PDB entry 8EV9 | electron microscopy, 3.33 A resolution | chains C and D of the 4 polymer chains in the assembly

[Chain C]
Molecule: Cyclic nucleotide-gated cation channel alpha-3
Source organism: Homo sapiens
UniProt: Q16281 (CNGA3_HUMAN); residues 151-694 here = UniProt positions 151-694
Chain sequence (552 residues; each row starts with the number of its first residue):
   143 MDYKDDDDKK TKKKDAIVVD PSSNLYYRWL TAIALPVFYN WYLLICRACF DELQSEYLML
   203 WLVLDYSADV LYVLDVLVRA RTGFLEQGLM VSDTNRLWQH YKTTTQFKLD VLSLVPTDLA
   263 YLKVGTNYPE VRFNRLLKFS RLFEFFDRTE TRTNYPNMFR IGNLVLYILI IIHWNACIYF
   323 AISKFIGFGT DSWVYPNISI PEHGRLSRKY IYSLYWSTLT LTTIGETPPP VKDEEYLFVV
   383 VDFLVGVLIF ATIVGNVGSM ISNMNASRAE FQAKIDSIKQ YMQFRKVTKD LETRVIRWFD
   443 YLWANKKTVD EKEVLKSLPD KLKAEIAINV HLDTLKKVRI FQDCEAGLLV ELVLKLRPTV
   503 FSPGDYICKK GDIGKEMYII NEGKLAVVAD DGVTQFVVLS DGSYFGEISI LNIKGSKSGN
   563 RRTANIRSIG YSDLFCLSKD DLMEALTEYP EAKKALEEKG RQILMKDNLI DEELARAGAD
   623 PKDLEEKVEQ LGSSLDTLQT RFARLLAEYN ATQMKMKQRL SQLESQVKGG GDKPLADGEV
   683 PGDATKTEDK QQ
Not modelled in the structure: 143-157, 610-694
Sequence notes: initiating methionine (143); expression tag (144-150)
Covalent attachments: N-acetylglucosamine (NAG) linked to Asn339
Residues lining bound ligands: cyclic guanosine monophosphate (PCG): Cys510, Val539, Leu541, Phe547, Gly548, Glu549, Ile550, Ser551, Arg563, Arg564, Thr565, Ala566, Ile568, Asp609
UniProt features mapped onto this chain:
  - region: Thr365 to Glu368 (Selectivity filter)
  - binding site (3',5'-cyclic GMP): Gly548, Glu549, Ser551, Arg564, Thr565, Asp609
  - site (Central gate): Phe392, Val396
  - glycosylation: Asn339 (N-linked (GalNAc...) asparagine)
  - natural variant: Asp162 (D162V: In ACHM2), Pro163 (P163L: In ACHM2), Trp171 (W171C: In ACHM2), Tyr181 (Y181C: In ACHM2), Asn182 (N182Y: In ACHM2), Leu186 (L186F: In ACHM2), Cys191 (C191Y: In ACHM2), Glu194 (E194K: In ACHM2), Arg223 (R223Q: In ACHM2; R223W: In ACHM2), Thr224 (T224I: Found in patients with cone-rod dystrophy; T224R: In ACHM2), Glu228 (E228K: In ACHM2; uncertain significance), Phe249 (F249S: In ACHM2), 46 further natural variant entries in UniProt

[Chain D]
Molecule: Cyclic nucleotide-gated cation channel beta-3
Source organism: Homo sapiens
UniProt: Q9NQW8 (CNGB3_HUMAN); residue numbers follow UniProt; this construct covers 79-809
Chain sequence (740 residues; numbered 70 to 809; the number before each row is that of its first residue):
    70 MDYKDDDDKS GDLTTNPDPQ NAAEPTGTVP EQKEMDPGKE GPNSPQNKPP AAPVINEYAD
   130 AQLHNLVKRM RQRTALYKKK LVEGDLSSPE ASPQTAKPTA VPPVKESDDK PTEHYYRLLW
   190 FKVKKMPLTE YLKRIKLPNS IDSYTDRLYL LWLLLVTLAY NWNCCFIPLR LVFPYQTADN
   250 IHYWLIADII CDIIYLYDML FIQPRLQFVR GGDIIVDSNE LRKHYRTSTK FQLDVASIIP
   310 FDICYLFFGF NPMFRANRML KYTSFFEFNH HLESIMDKAY IYRVIRTTGY LLFILHINAC
   370 VYYWASNYEG IGTTRWVYDG EGNEYLRCYY WAVRTLITIG GLPEPQTLFE IVFQLLNFFS
   430 GVFVFSSLIG QMRDVIGAAT ANQNYFRACM DDTIAYMNNY SIPKLVQKRV RTWYEYTWDS
   490 QRMLDESDLL KTLPTTVQLA LAIDVNFSII SKVDLFKGCD TQMIYDMLLR LKSVLYLPGD
   550 FVCKKGEIGK EMYIIKHGEV QVLGGPDGTK VLVTLKAGSV FGEISLLAAG GGNRRTANVV
   610 AHGFANLLTL DKKTLQEILV HYPDSERILM KKARVLLKQK AKTAEATPPR KDLALLFPPK
   670 EETPKLFKTL LGGTGKASLA RLLKLKREQA AQKKENSEGG EEEGKENEDK QKENEDKQKE
   730 NEDKGKENED KDKGREPEEK PLDRPECTAS PIAVEEEPHS VRRTVLPRGT SRQSLIISMA
   790 PSAEGGEEVL TIEVKEKAKQ
Not modelled in the structure: 70-205, 574-576, 647-809
Sequence notes: initiating methionine (70); expression tag (71-78)
Residues lining bound ligands: cyclic guanosine monophosphate (PCG): Cys552, Val571, Leu581, Val582, Phe590, Gly591, Glu592, Ile593, Ser594, Arg603, Arg604, Thr605, Ala606, Val608
UniProt features mapped onto this chain:
  - region: Thr407 to Gly410 (Selectivity filter)
  - binding site (3',5'-cyclic GMP): Gly591, Glu592, Arg604, Thr605
  - site: Phe434 (Central gate), Ile438 (Central gate), Arg442 (Occludes the pore below the central gate)
  - natural variant: Gly107 (G107R: In ACHM3; uncertain significance), Lys148 (K148E: In ACHM3), Ser156 (S156F: In ACHM3), Glu199 (E199K: In ACHM3; uncertain significance), Pro309 (P309L: In ACHM3), Arg403 (R403Q: Found in macular degeneration; uncertain significance), Ser435 (S435F: In ACHM3), Met466 (M466T: In ACHM3; uncertain significance), Tyr469 (Y469D: In STGD1), Asp494 (D494N: In ACHM3; uncertain significance), Asp513 (D513Y: In ACHM3; uncertain significance), Phe525 (F525N: In ACHM3), 4 further natural variant entries in UniProt

[Chain C / chain D interface]
Residue-residue contacts (83):
  Leu306(C) - Phe432(D)  hydrophobic
  Val307(C) - Phe432(D)  hydrophobic
  Ile310(C) - Phe428(D)  hydrophobic
  Ile310(C) - Phe432(D)  hydrophobic
  Leu311(C) - Phe428(D)  hydrophobic
  Ile314(C) - Phe428(D)  hydrophobic
  Glu344(C) - Gln415(D)
  Arg347(C) - Leu417(D)
  Ser349(C) - Leu417(D)
  Arg350(C) - Gln415(D)  hydrogen bond (side chain-backbone)
  Arg350(C) - Leu417(D)
  Arg350(C) - Ile420(D)
  Ile353(C) - Leu417(D)  hydrophobic
  Ile353(C) - Ile420(D)  hydrophobic
  Ile353(C) - Val421(D)  hydrophobic
  Leu356(C) - Leu424(D)
  Tyr357(C) - Pro414(D)
  Tyr357(C) - Ile420(D)  hydrophobic
  Tyr357(C) - Gln423(D)
  Thr360(C) - Leu424(D)
  Leu361(C) - Phe427(D)  hydrophobic
  Thr364(C) - Val431(D)
  Ile366(C) - Phe427(D)  hydrophobic
  Glu368(C) - Ile408(D)
  Glu368(C) - Gly409(D)
  Glu368(C) - Gly410(D)  hydrogen bond (side chain-backbone)
  Phe392(C) - Val431(D)  hydrophobic
  Phe392(C) - Phe434(D)  hydrophobic
  Ile395(C) - Val431(D)  hydrophobic
  Ile395(C) - Ser435(D)
  Val396(C) - Ser435(D)
  Val396(C) - Ile438(D)  hydrophobic
  Val396(C) - Arg442(D)
  Val399(C) - Phe432(D)  hydrophobic
  Val399(C) - Ser435(D)
  Val399(C) - Ser436(D)
  Gly400(C) - Gly439(D)
  Ile403(C) - Ser436(D)
  Ile403(C) - Gly439(D)
  Ile403(C) - Gln440(D)
  Ile403(C) - Asp443(D)
  Asn407(C) - Asp443(D)
  Lys416(C) - Thr501(D)
  Ser419(C) - Met492(D)
  Ser419(C) - Leu498(D)
  Ile420(C) - Leu502(D)  hydrophobic
  Gln422(C) - Gln490(D)
  Gln422(C) - Arg491(D)
  Tyr423(C) - Glu495(D)
  Tyr423(C) - Leu498(D)  hydrophobic
  Tyr423(C) - Leu499(D)
  Met424(C) - Leu510(D)  hydrophobic
  Phe426(C) - Ser489(D)
  Phe426(C) - Gln490(D)
  Arg427(C) - Glu495(D)  salt bridge
  Arg427(C) - Val514(D)
  Arg427(C) - Ser542(D)
  Arg427(C) - Lys565(D)
  Arg427(C) - Asn615(D)
  Val429(C) - Leu510(D)  hydrophobic
  Val429(C) - Val514(D)  hydrophobic
  Thr430(C) - Asp513(D)
  Leu433(C) - Ala509(D)
  Leu433(C) - Asp513(D)
  Val437(C) - Val506(D)  hydrophobic
  Ile438(C) - Tyr213(D)
  Arg439(C) - Tyr213(D)
  Arg439(C) - Thr214(D)
  Trp440(C) - Thr505(D)
  Trp440(C) - Val506(D)  hydrophobic
  Phe441(C) - Leu502(D)  hydrophobic
  Asp442(C) - Tyr213(D)  hydrogen bond
  Phe503(C) - Thr505(D)
  Asp507(C) - Thr505(D)
  Asp514(C) - Gln531(D)  hydrogen bond
  Ile515(C) - Gln531(D)
  Ile515(C) - Tyr631(D)  hydrophobic
  Lys517(C) - Gln531(D)  hydrogen bond
  Lys517(C) - Tyr631(D)
  Arg563(C) - Asp633(D)  salt bridge
  Gly572(C) - Gly281(D)
  Tyr573(C) - Gly281(D)  hydrogen bond (backbone-backbone)
  Asp582(C) - His630(D)
Other interface residues (no listed pair), chain C (61 interface residues in all): Tyr354, Gly397, Ser404, Arg410, Lys421, Tyr443, Tyr508, Glu524, Gly525, Ile571, Lys581
Other interface residues (no listed pair), chain D (56 interface residues in all): Val278, Gly280, Asp282, Ile283, Ser343, Thr407, Glu413, Thr416, Thr530

[In short]
61 residues of chain C and 56 residues of chain D are in contact; the contacts include 6 hydrogen bonds and 2
salt bridges. Among the polar pairs are Arg427(C)-Glu495(D), Arg563(C)-Asp633(D) and Arg350(C)-Gln415(D).
Ligands of chain C: cyclic guanosine monophosphate.
Chain C is Cyclic nucleotide-gated cation channel alpha-3 and chain D is Cyclic nucleotide-gated cation
channel beta-3, both from Homo sapiens; the structure, Cryo-EM structure of cGMP bound truncated human
CNGA3/CNGB3 channel in lipid nanodisc, transition state 1, was determined by electron microscopy together with
8ETP, 8EU3, 8EUC, 8EV8, 8EVA, 8EVB and 8EVC from the same study.
